Entry 6O6C (electron microscopy, 3.10 A resolution); this record covers chains B and H of the 13 polymer chains in the assembly.

[Chain B]
Name: DNA-directed RNA polymerase II subunit RPB2
From: Saccharomyces cerevisiae
Notes: EC 2.7.7.6
Reference sequence: P08518 (RPB2_YEAST); residues 1-1224 here = UniProt positions 1-1224
Sequence (1224 residues; numbered 1 to 1224; the number before each row is that of its first residue):
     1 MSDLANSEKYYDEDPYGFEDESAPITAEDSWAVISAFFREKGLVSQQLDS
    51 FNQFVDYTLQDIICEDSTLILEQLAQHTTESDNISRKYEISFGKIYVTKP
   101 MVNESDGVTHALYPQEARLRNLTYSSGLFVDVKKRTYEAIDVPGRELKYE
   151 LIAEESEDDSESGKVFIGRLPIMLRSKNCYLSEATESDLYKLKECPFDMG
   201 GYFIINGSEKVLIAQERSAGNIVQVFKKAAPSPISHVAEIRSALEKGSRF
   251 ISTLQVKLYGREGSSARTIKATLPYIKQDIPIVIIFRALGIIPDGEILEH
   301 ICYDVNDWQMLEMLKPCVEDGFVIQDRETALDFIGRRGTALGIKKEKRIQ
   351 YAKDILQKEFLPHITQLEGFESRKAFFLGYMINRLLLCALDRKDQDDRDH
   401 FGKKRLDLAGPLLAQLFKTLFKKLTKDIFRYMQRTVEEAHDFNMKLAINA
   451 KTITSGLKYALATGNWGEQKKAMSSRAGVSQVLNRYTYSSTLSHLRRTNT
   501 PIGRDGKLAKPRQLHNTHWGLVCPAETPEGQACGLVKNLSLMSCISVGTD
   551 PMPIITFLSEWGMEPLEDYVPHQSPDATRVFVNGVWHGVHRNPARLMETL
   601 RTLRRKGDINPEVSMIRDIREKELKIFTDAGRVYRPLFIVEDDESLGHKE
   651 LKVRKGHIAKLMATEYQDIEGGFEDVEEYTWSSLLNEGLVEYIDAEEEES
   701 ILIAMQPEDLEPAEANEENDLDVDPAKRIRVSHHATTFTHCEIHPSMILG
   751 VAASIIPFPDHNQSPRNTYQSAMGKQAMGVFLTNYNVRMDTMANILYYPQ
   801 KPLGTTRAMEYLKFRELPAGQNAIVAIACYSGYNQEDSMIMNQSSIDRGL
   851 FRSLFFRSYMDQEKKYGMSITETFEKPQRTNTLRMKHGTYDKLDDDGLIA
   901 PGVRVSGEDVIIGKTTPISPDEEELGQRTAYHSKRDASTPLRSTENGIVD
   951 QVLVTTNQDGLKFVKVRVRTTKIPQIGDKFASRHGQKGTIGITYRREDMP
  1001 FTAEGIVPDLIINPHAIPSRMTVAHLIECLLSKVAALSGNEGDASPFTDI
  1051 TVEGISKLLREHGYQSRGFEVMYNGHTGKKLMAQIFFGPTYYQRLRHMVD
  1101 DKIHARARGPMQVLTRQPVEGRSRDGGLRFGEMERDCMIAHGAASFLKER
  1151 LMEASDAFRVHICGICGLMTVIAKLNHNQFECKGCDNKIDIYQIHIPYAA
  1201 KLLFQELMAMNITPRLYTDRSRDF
Unresolved in the structure: 1-17, 502-511, 669-677, 711-733
Ion coordination: Zn2+: Cys1163, Cys1182, Cys1185

[Chain H]
Name: DNA-directed RNA polymerases I, II, and III subunit RPABC5
From: Saccharomyces cerevisiae
Reference sequence: P22139 (RPAB5_YEAST); residues 1-70 here = UniProt positions 1-70
Sequence (70 residues; row label = number of the first residue in the row):
     1 MIVPVRCFSCGKVVGDKWESYLNLLQEDELDEGTALSRLGLKRYCCRRMI
    51 LTHVDLIEKFLRYNPLEKRD
Unresolved in the structure: 66-70
Swiss-Prot annotation at these positions:
  - binding site (Zn(2+)): Cys7, Cys10, Cys45, Cys46
  - cross-link: Lys59 (Glycyl lysine isopeptide (Lys-Gly) (interchain with G-Cter in ubiquitin))
Ion coordination: Zn2+: Cys7, Cys10, Cys45, Cys46

[How chain B and chain H interact]
Pairs across the interface (69):
  Ser187(B) - Arg62(H)
  Tyr190(B) - Arg62(H)
  Tyr190(B) - Tyr63(H)
  Lys193(B) - Tyr63(H)
  Lys193(B) - Asn64(H)  hydrogen bond (side chain-backbone)
  Glu194(B) - Tyr63(H)  hydrogen bond (backbone-side chain)
  Cys195(B) - Tyr63(H)
  Pro196(B) - Tyr63(H)
  Phe197(B) - Lys59(H)
  Val780(B) - Leu56(H)  hydrophobic
  Thr783(B) - Phe60(H)
  Thr783(B) - Tyr63(H)
  Asn784(B) - Tyr63(H)
  Tyr785(B) - Met1(H)
  Tyr785(B) - Phe60(H)  hydrophobic
  Tyr797(B) - Met1(H)
  Tyr798(B) - Met1(H)
  Tyr798(B) - Ile2(H)
  Tyr798(B) - Pro4(H)  hydrophobic
  Tyr798(B) - Phe8(H)  hydrophobic
  Pro799(B) - Val54(H)
  Gln800(B) - Arg48(H)
  Gln800(B) - Met49(H)
  Gln800(B) - Thr52(H)
  Lys801(B) - Leu51(H)
  Lys801(B) - Thr52(H)  hydrogen bond (backbone-backbone)
  Lys801(B) - Val54(H)
  Leu803(B) - Leu51(H)  hydrophobic
  Leu803(B) - Thr52(H)
  Arg815(B) - Val54(H)
  Glu816(B) - Leu56(H)
  Glu816(B) - Lys59(H)  salt bridge
  Gln821(B) - Phe8(H)
  Asn822(B) - Arg48(H)  hydrogen bond (backbone-side chain)
  Asn822(B) - Thr52(H)  hydrogen bond
  Ile824(B) - Ser9(H)
  Ile824(B) - Arg48(H)
  Ser845(B) - Phe8(H)  hydrogen bond (side chain-backbone)
  Arg848(B) - Cys7(H)
  Arg848(B) - Phe8(H)  hydrogen bond (side chain-backbone)
  Arg848(B) - Ser9(H)
  Arg848(B) - Cys10(H)  hydrogen bond (side chain-backbone)
  Arg848(B) - Gly11(H)
  Gly849(B) - Phe8(H)
  Leu850(B) - Phe8(H)  hydrophobic
  Arg996(B) - Ser9(H)
  Arg996(B) - Cys10(H)  hydrogen bond (side chain-backbone)
  Glu1004(B) - Arg43(H)
  Ile1006(B) - Arg43(H)
  Ile1006(B) - Tyr44(H)  hydrophobic
  Ile1006(B) - Cys45(H)  hydrophobic
  Asp1009(B) - Ser9(H)  hydrogen bond
  Asp1009(B) - Arg48(H)  salt bridge
  Ala1035(B) - Leu51(H)
  Ala1036(B) - Tyr44(H)  hydrophobic
  Ala1036(B) - Arg47(H)  hydrogen bond (backbone-side chain)
  Ala1036(B) - Leu51(H)  hydrophobic
  Leu1037(B) - Tyr44(H)  hydrophobic
  Leu1037(B) - Arg47(H)  hydrogen bond (backbone-side chain)
  Ser1038(B) - Gly33(H)
  Gly1039(B) - Asp31(H)
  Gly1039(B) - Glu32(H)
  Gly1039(B) - Gly33(H)  hydrogen bond (backbone-backbone)
  Gly1039(B) - Leu51(H)
  Asn1040(B) - Leu51(H)
  Tyr1064(B) - Tyr44(H)
  Glu1070(B) - Tyr44(H)  hydrogen bond
  Phe1087(B) - Tyr44(H)
  Pro1089(B) - Tyr44(H)
Also at the interface, not in a pair above, chain B (48 interface residues in all): Glu186, Val787, Ile795, Leu817, Pro818, Val1007, Lys1033, Gly1088
Also at the interface, not in a pair above, chain H (28 interface residues in all): Val3, Leu36

[Overview]
48 residues of chain B face 28 of chain H across their interface, with 14 hydrogen bonds and 2 salt bridges.
Among the polar pairs are Glu816(B)-Lys59(H), Asp1009(B)-Arg48(H) and Lys193(B)-Asn64(H). UniProt lists 4
Zn2+-binding residues on chain H.
Chain B is DNA-directed RNA polymerase II subunit RPB2 and chain H is DNA-directed RNA polymerases I, II, and
III subunit RPABC5, both from Saccharomyces cerevisiae; the structure, RNA polymerase II elongation complex
arrested at a CPD lesion, was determined by electron microscopy.
